PDB entry 8WWN | electron microscopy, 2.65 A resolution | chains A and E of the 6 polymer chains in the assembly

== Chain A ==
Name: Guanine nucleotide-binding protein G(i) subunit alpha-1
Source organism: Homo sapiens
UniProtKB: P63096 (GNAI1_HUMAN); residues 1-354 here = UniProt positions 1-354
Sequence (354 residues; numbered 1 to 354; the number before each row is that of its first residue):
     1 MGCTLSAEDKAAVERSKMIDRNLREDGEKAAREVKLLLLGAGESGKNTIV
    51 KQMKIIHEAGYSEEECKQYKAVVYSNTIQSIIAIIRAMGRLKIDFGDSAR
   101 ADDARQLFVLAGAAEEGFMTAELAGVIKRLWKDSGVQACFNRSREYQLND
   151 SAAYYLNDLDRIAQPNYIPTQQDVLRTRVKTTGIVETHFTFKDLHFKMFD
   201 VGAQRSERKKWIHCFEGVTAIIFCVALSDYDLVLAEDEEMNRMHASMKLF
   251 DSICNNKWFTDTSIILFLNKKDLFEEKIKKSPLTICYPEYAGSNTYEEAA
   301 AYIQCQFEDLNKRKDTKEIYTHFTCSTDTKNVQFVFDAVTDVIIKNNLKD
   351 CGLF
Unresolved in the structure: 1-3, 55-181
Construct notes: conflict Asn-47 (Ser in P63096), Ala-203 (Gly in P63096), Ala-245 (Glu in P63096), Ser-326 (Ala in P63096)
Curated features (UniProtKB/Swiss-Prot):
  - region: Lys-35 to Lys-46, Thr-48 (G1 motif), Asp-173 to Thr-181 (G2 motif), Phe-196 to Gly-202, Gln-204, Arg-205 (G3 motif), Ile-265 to Asp-272 (G4 motif), Thr-324, Cys-325, Thr-327 to Thr-329 (G5 motif)
  - binding site (GTP): Glu-43 to Lys-46, Thr-48, Ser-151, Leu-175 to Thr-181, Asp-200 to Gly-202, Gln-204, Asn-269 to Asp-272
  - binding site (Mg(2+)): Thr-181
  - modified residue: Arg-178 (ADP-ribosylarginine), Gln-204 (Deamidated glutamine), Cys-351 (ADP-ribosylcysteine)
  - lipidation: Gly-2 (N-myristoyl glycine), Cys-3 (S-palmitoyl cysteine)

== Chain E ==
Name: Antibody fragment ScFv16
Source organism: synthetic construct
Notes: antibody fragment or engineered binder
Sequence (255 residues; each row starts with the number of its first residue):
     1 DVQLVESGGGLVQPGGSRKLSCSASGFAFSSFGMHWVRQAPEKGLEWVAY
    51 ISSGSGTIYYADTVKGRFTISRDDPKNTLFLQMTSLRSEDTAMYYCVRSI
   101 YYYGSSPFDFWGQGTTLTVSSGGGGSGGGGSGGGGSDIVMTQATSSVPVT
   151 PGESVSISCRSSKSLLHSNGNTYLYWFLQRPGQSPQLLIYRMSNLASGVP
   201 DRFSGSGSGTAFTLTISRLEAEDVGVYYCMQHLEYPLTFGAGTKLELLEE
   251 NLYFQ
Unresolved in the structure: 121-136, 248-255
Disulfide bonds: Cys-22/Cys-96, Cys-159/Cys-229

== Interface between chain A and chain E ==
Residue-residue contacts - 27 pairs, chain A then chain E:
  Thr-4(A) with His-167(E), hydrogen bond (backbone-side chain)
  Leu-5(A) with His-167(E)
  Ser-6(A) with His-167(E); Asn-169(E), hydrogen bond; Tyr-173(E), hydrogen bond
  Ala-7(A) with His-232(E); Leu-233(E), hydrogen bond (backbone-backbone); Glu-234(E); Tyr-235(E), hydrophobic
  Glu-8(A) with Pro-107(E); Tyr-173(E); Tyr-175(E), hydrogen bond; Arg-191(E), salt bridge; His-232(E), salt bridge
  Asp-9(A) with Asn-169(E), hydrogen bond; Tyr-173(E)
  Ala-11(A) with Tyr-101(E), hydrophobic
  Ala-12(A) with Tyr-101(E)
  Glu-14(A) with Ser-52(E), hydrogen bond; Ser-53(E); Gly-56(E); Thr-57(E), hydrogen bond
  Arg-15(A) with Ile-100(E); Tyr-101(E); Tyr-102(E)
  Met-18(A) with Ser-53(E); Gly-54(E)
Also at the interface, not in a pair above, chain E (21 interface residues in all): Ser-31, Tyr-50, Ser-168

== In short ==
11 residues of chain A face 21 of chain E across their interface, with 8 hydrogen bonds and 2 salt bridges.
Polar pairs include Glu-8(A)/Arg-191(E), Glu-8(A)/His-232(E) and Thr-4(A)/His-167(E). Curated annotation
(UniProt) lists 21 GTP-binding residues and Mg2+-binding residue Thr-181(A) on chain A.
Chain A is Guanine nucleotide-binding protein G(i) subunit alpha-1 (Homo sapiens) and chain E is Antibody
fragment ScFv16 (synthetic construct); the structure, MCH-MCHR1-Gi complex,L1 state, was determined by
electron microscopy (same publication as 8WWK, 8WWL and 8WWM).
